2WA0 - chain A; structure by X-ray diffraction, 2.30 A resolution.

# Chain A
Protein: Melanoma-associated antigen 4
Organism: Homo sapiens
Reference sequence: P43358 (MAGA4_HUMAN); residue numbers follow UniProt; this construct covers 101-317
Amino-acid sequence (240 residues; row label = number of the first residue in the row; note: 100 numbers in that range are skipped by the numbering (no residue carries them; nothing is unmodelled there); numbers below 1 keep their minus sign (Met-22 is residue -22)):
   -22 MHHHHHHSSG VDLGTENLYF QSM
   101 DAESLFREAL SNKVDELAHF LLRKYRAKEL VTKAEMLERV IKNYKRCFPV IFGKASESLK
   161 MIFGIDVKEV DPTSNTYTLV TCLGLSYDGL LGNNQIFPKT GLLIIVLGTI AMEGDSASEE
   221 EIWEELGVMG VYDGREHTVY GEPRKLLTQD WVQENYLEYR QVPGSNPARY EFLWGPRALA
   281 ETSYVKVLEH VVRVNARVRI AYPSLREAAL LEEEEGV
Disordered / not traced: -22 to -15, -7 to -5, 172-173, 192-193, 263-268, 313-317
Curated features (UniProtKB/Swiss-Prot):
  - natural variant: Gly153 (G153D: In a breast cancer sample)
From the paper describing this entry:
  - self-association interface (contacts with another copy of this molecule): Tyr-4, Phe-3
  - conformationally variable residues (loop rearrangement): Gly230 to Gly241
  - interface residues: Tyr-4, Phe-3

# Summary
From the paper: interface residues Tyr-4 and Phe-3; conformational variability at Gly230.
Chain A is Melanoma-associated antigen 4 (Homo sapiens); the structure, Crystal structure of the human MAGEA4,
was determined by X-ray diffraction together with 5HVQ from the same study.
